PDB entry 9KAE | electron microscopy, 3.10 A resolution | chains E and F of the 8 polymer chains in the assembly

== Chain E (and F) ==
Molecule: Large T antigen
Source organism: Betapolyomavirus macacae
Notes: EC 5.6.2.4; chain F of this document is another copy of the same molecule, construct and numbering; everything in this record applies to it too
UniProtKB: P03070 (LT_SV40); residue numbers follow UniProt; this construct covers 266-627
Sequence (362 residues; row label = number of the first residue in the row):
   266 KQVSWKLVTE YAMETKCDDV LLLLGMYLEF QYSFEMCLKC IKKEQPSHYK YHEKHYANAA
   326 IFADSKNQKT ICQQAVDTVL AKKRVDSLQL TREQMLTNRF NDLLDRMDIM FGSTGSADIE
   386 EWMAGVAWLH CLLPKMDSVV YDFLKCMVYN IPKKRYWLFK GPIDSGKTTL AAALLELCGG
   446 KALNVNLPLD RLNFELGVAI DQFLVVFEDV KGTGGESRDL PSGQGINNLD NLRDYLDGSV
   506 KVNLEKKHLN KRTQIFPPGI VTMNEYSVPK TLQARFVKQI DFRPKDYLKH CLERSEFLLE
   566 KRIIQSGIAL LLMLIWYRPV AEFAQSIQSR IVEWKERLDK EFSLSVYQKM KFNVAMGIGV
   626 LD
Swiss-Prot annotation at these positions:
  - binding site (Zn(2+)): Cys302, Cys305, His313, His317
  - binding site (ATP): Gly426 to Thr433
Bound ions: Mg2+: Thr433 (together with AMP-PNP)
Small-molecule neighbours:
  - AMP-PNP, molecule 1: Trp393, Leu397, Pro427, Ile428, Asp429, Ser430, Gly431, Lys432, Thr433, Thr434, Asn529, Arg548, Pro549, Lys550, Leu553, Lys554, Leu557, Leu564
  - AMP-PNP, molecule 2: Lys418, Arg498, Asp499

== Chain E / chain F interface ==
Contacting residue pairs (26):
  Asp283(E) with Asn515(F), hydrogen bond (backbone-side chain)
  Asp284(E) with Arg349(F), salt bridge
  Leu286(E) with Asp342(F); Ala346(F); Leu514(F), hydrophobic
  Leu287(E) with Leu353(F), hydrophobic
  Gly290(E) with Ala346(F); Val350(F)
  Met291(E) with Val350(F); Gln354(F), hydrogen bond
  Leu293(E) with Thr343(F)
  Glu294(E) with Val350(F); Gln354(F)
  Gln310(E) with Gln354(F)
  Asp329(E) with Lys271(F), salt bridge
  Ser330(E) with Gln339(F), hydrogen bond (backbone-side chain)
  Lys331(E) with Trp270(F); Gln339(F)
  Gln333(E) with Gln339(F)
  Lys334(E) with Asp342(F), salt bridge; His513(F), hydrogen bond (side chain-backbone)
  Lys512(E) with Asp455(F), salt bridge
  His513(E) with Asp455(F), salt bridge
  Glu565(E) with Ile416(F)
  Arg567(E) with Pro417(F); Ser504(F), hydrogen bond
Interface residues without a listed pair, chain E (22 interface residues in all): Leu289, Ala328, Asn332, Leu564
Interface residues without a listed pair, chain F (21 interface residues in all): Leu345, Lys418, Lys419, Arg517

== In short ==
22 residues of chain E face 21 of chain F across their interface; the contacts include 5 hydrogen bonds and 5
salt bridges. Polar pairs include Asp284(E)-Arg349(F), Asp329(E)-Lys271(F) and Lys334(E)-Asp342(F). Bound to
chain E: AMP-PNP.
Both chains are Large T antigen (Betapolyomavirus macacae). Entry 9KAE (CryoEM structure of LTag bound to SV40
EP half origin DNA) was determined by electron microscopy together with 9EVH, 9EVP, 9F3T, 9F3U, 9F5I, 9F73 and
14 further entries from the same study.
